Entry 3KMG (X-ray diffraction, 2.10 A resolution); this record covers chains A and B.

Chain A:
Protein: Peroxisome proliferator-activated receptor gamma
Organism: Homo sapiens
Reference sequence: P37231 (PPARG_HUMAN); residues 206-477 here correspond to UniProt positions 234-505 (UniProt number = residue number + 28)
Amino-acid sequence (272 residues; each row starts with the number of its first residue):
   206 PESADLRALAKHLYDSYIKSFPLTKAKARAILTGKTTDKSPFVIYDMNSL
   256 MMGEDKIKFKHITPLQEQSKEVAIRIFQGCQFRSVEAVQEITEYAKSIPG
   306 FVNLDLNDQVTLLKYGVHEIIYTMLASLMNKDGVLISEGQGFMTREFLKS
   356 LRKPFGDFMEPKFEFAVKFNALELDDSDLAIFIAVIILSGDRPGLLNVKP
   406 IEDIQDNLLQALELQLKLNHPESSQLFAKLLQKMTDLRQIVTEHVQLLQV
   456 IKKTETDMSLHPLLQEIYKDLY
Unresolved in the structure: 206-208, 264-271, 462, 477
Small-molecule neighbours: 538 (4'-[(2,3-dimethyl-5-{[(1S)-1-phenylpropyl]carbamoyl}-1H-indol-1-yl)methyl]biphenyl-2-carboxylic acid): R280, I281, F282, G284, C285, Q286, R288, S289, A292, H323, I326, Y327, L330, L333, V339, I341, S342, M348, F363, M364, K367, H449, L453, L465, L469, Y473

Chain B:
Protein: Steroid Receptor Coactivator-1
Amino-acid sequence (27 residues; each row starts with the number of its first residue):
   675 XCPSSHSSLTERHKILHRLLQEGSPSX
Unresolved in the structure: 675-684, 696-701
Modified residues: ACE (acetyl group) at position 675; NH2 (amino group) at position 701

Chain A / chain B interface:
Residue-residue contacts (19):
  V293(A) with L690(B), hydrophobic
  T297(A) with L693(B); L694(B)
  K301(A) with L693(B), hydrogen bond (side chain-backbone); L694(B); Q695(B)
  L311(A) with H691(B)
  Q314(A) with L694(B)
  V315(A) with H687(B); L694(B), hydrophobic
  L318(A) with L694(B), hydrophobic
  K319(A) with H687(B), hydrogen bond
  P467(A) with I689(B), hydrophobic
  L468(A) with I689(B); L690(B), hydrophobic
  E471(A) with H687(B), hydrogen bond (backbone-side chain); K688(B), hydrogen bond (side chain-backbone); I689(B), hydrogen bond (side chain-backbone); L690(B), hydrogen bond (side chain-backbone)
Interface residues without a listed pair, chain A (15 interface residues in all): Q294, F306, I472, K474
Interface residues without a listed pair, chain B (9 interface residues in all): R686

In short:
15 residues of chain A and 9 residues of chain B are in contact, with 6 hydrogen bonds. Polar contacts include
K301(A)-L693(B), K319(A)-H687(B) and E471(A)-H687(B). Bound to chain A: compound 538.
Chain A is Peroxisome proliferator-activated receptor gamma (Homo sapiens) and chain B is Steroid Receptor
Coactivator-1; the structure, The X-ray Crystal Structure of PPAR-gamma in Complex with an Indole Derivative
Modulator, GSK538, and an ..., was determined by X-ray diffraction.
